Entry 6Q14 (electron microscopy, 3.80 A resolution); this record covers chains p and q of the 74 polymer chains in the assembly.

Chain p (and q):
Name: Lipoprotein PrgK
Source organism: Salmonella typhimurium (strain LT2 / SGSC1412 / ATCC 700720)
Notes: chain q of this document is another copy of the same molecule, construct and numbering; everything in this record applies to it too
Reference sequence: P41786 (PRGK_SALTY); residues 1-252 here = UniProt positions 1-252
Sequence (252 residues; row label = number of the first residue in the row):
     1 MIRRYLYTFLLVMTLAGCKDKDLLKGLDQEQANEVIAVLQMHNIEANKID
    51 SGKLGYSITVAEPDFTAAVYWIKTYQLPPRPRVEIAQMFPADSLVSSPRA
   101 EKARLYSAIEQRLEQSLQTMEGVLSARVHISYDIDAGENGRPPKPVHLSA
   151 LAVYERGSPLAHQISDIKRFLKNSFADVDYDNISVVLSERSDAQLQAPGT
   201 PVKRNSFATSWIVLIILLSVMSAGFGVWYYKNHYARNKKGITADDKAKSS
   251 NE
Unresolved in the structure: 1-19, 204-252
Curated features (UniProtKB/Swiss-Prot):
  - lipidation: C18 (N-palmitoyl cysteine)

Chain p / chain q interface:
Contacting residue pairs - 80 pairs, chain p then chain q:
  D22(p) with K48(q), hydrogen bond (backbone-side chain)
  L23(p) with N33(q); K48(q), hydrogen bond (backbone-side chain)
  L24(p) with Q29(q); N33(q)
  K25(p) with Q29(q), hydrogen bond (backbone-side chain); D50(q), salt bridge; Y56(q)
  T66(p) with Q40(q), hydrogen bond; Q194(q); Q196(q); A197(q); P198(q)
  A67(p) with Q194(q); L195(q), hydrophobic
  V69(p) with N33(q); A37(q); Q40(q)
  Y70(p) with S191(q); D192(q), hydrogen bond (side chain-backbone); A193(q), hydrophobic; Q194(q)
  I72(p) with N33(q)
  K73(p) with E34(q), salt bridge; A37(q)
  T74(p) with L124(q)
  Y75(p) with L124(q), hydrophobic
  Q76(p) with S125(q)
  R80(p) with R82(q); Q115(q)
  P81(p) with Q115(q)
  R82(p) with Q115(q)
  V83(p) with Q111(q); R112(q); Q115(q), hydrogen bond (backbone-side chain)
  E84(p) with R112(q), salt bridge
  I85(p) with L105(q), hydrophobic; A108(q); R112(q)
  M88(p) with A91(q); R104(q), hydrogen bond (backbone-side chain); A108(q), hydrophobic
  F89(p) with E101(q); R104(q); L105(q), hydrophobic
  V95(p) with L94(q)
  S97(p) with E101(q), hydrogen bond
  R99(p) with P98(q); E101(q)
  E110(p) with R112(q), salt bridge
  E114(p) with R112(q), salt bridge
  R127(p) with S116(q); T119(q)
  V128(p) with R112(q), hydrogen bond (backbone-side chain)
  H129(p) with R112(q); S116(q), hydrogen bond; F170(q)
  S131(p) with F175(q)
  I134(p) with K102(q); L105(q), hydrophobic
  D135(p) with K102(q), salt bridge
  E138(p) with G137(q)
  N139(p) with G137(q)
  R141(p) with P142(q)
  H147(p) with N173(q); F175(q); A176(q), hydrogen bond (side chain-backbone)
  L148(p) with N173(q)
  S149(p) with F170(q), hydrogen bond (side chain-backbone)
  L151(p) with S116(q); T119(q); F170(q), hydrophobic
  D181(p) with R169(q); N173(q)
  N182(p) with N173(q), hydrogen bond (backbone-side chain)
  I183(p) with R169(q); N173(q)
  S184(p) with R169(q), hydrogen bond (side chain-backbone); N173(q), hydrogen bond
  E189(p) with E121(q)
Interface residues without a listed pair, chain p (53 interface residues in all): F65, W71, A100, A103, I130, Y132, K144, V186, S188
Interface residues without a listed pair, chain q (51 interface residues in all): I36, A86, I109, L113, Q118, M120, G140, R141, D166, S174, R190

In short:
53 residues of chain p face 51 of chain q across their interface, with 15 hydrogen bonds and 6 salt bridges.
Among the polar pairs are K25(p)-D50(q), K73(p)-E34(q) and E84(p)-R112(q).
Chain p and chain q are both Lipoprotein PrgK (Salmonella typhimurium (strain LT2 / SGSC1412 / ATCC 700720));
the structure, Structure of the Salmonella SPI-1 injectisome NC-base, was determined by electron microscopy,
deposited together with 6PEE, 6PEM, 6PEP, 6Q15 and 6Q16.
